Entry 5NME (X-ray diffraction, 2.94 A resolution); this record covers chains A and B of the 5 polymer chains in the assembly.

Chain A:
Molecule: HLA class I histocompatibility antigen, A-2 alpha chain
From: Homo sapiens
UniProtKB: P01892 (1A02_HUMAN); residues 1-276 here correspond to UniProt positions 25-300 (UniProt number = residue number + 24)
Sequence (276 residues; each row starts with the number of its first residue):
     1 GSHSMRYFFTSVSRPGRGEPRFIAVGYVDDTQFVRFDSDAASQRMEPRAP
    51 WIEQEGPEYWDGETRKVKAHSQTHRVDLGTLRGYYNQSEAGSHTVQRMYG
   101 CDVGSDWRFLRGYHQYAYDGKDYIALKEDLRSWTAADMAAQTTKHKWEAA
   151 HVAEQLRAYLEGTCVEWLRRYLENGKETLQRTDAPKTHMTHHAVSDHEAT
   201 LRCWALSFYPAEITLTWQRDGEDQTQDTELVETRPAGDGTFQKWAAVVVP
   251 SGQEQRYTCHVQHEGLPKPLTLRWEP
Cystine bridges: C101-C164, C203-C259

Chain B:
Molecule: Beta-2-microglobulin
From: Homo sapiens
UniProtKB: P61769 (B2MG_HUMAN); residues 1-99 here correspond to UniProt positions 21-119 (UniProt number = residue number + 20)
Sequence (100 residues; row label = number of the first residue in the row; numbering starts at 0):
     0 MIQRTPKIQVYSRHPAENGKSNFLNCYVSGFHPSDIEVDLLKNGERIEKV
    50 EHSDLSFSKDWSFYLLYYTEFTPTEKDEYACRVNHVTLSQPKIVKWDRDM
Cystine bridges: C25-C80
Sequence notes: initiating methionine (0)
UniProt features mapped onto this chain:
  - modified residue: Q2 (Pyrrolidone carboxylic acid)
  - glycosylation: I1 (N-linked (Glc) (glycation) isoleucine), K19 (N-linked (Glc) (glycation) lysine), K41 (N-linked (Glc) (glycation) lysine), K48 (N-linked (Glc) (glycation) lysine), K58 (N-linked (Glc) (glycation) lysine), K91 (N-linked (Glc) (glycation) lysine), K94 (N-linked (Glc) (glycation) lysine)

Chain A / chain B interface:
Pairs across the interface - 51 pairs, chain A then chain B:
  F8(A) - S55(B)
  F8(A) - F56(B)
  F9(A) - F56(B)
  T10(A) - F56(B)
  T10(A) - F62(B)
  V12(A) - S33(B)
  I23(A) - L54(B)
  V25(A) - D53(B)
  V25(A) - L54(B)
  Y27(A) - S55(B)
  Y27(A) - Y63(B)  hydrogen bond
  Q32(A) - D53(B)  hydrogen bond
  R35(A) - D53(B)  salt bridge
  Q87(A) - M0(B)
  H93(A) - M0(B)
  Q96(A) - H31(B)  hydrogen bond
  Q96(A) - F56(B)
  Q96(A) - W60(B)  hydrogen bond (side chain-backbone)
  Q96(A) - F62(B)
  R97(A) - F56(B)
  Q115(A) - W60(B)
  Y116(A) - W60(B)
  A117(A) - W60(B)
  D119(A) - M0(B)
  D119(A) - H31(B)
  G120(A) - I1(B)
  G120(A) - H31(B)
  G120(A) - W60(B)
  D122(A) - W60(B)  hydrogen bond
  R202(A) - D98(B)
  W204(A) - D98(B)
  W204(A) - M99(B)
  V231(A) - Q8(B)
  E232(A) - Q8(B)  hydrogen bond (backbone-side chain)
  R234(A) - Q8(B)  hydrogen bond
  R234(A) - Y10(B)
  R234(A) - M99(B)  hydrogen bond (side chain-backbone)
  P235(A) - Y10(B)  hydrogen bond (backbone-side chain)
  P235(A) - N24(B)
  P235(A) - Y26(B)
  P235(A) - L65(B)  hydrophobic
  A236(A) - R12(B)  hydrogen bond (backbone-side chain)
  A236(A) - N24(B)  hydrogen bond (backbone-side chain)
  G237(A) - R12(B)
  G237(A) - L65(B)
  D238(A) - R12(B)
  D238(A) - H13(B)
  Q242(A) - Y10(B)
  Q242(A) - S11(B)  hydrogen bond (side chain-backbone)
  Q242(A) - R12(B)  hydrogen bond (side chain-backbone)
  W244(A) - M99(B)  hydrogen bond (side chain-backbone)
Interface residues without a listed pair, chain A (37 interface residues in all): R48, S92, T94, M98, K121, L206, T233
Interface residues without a listed pair, chain B (24 interface residues in all): K6, P14, D59

Summary:
Chain A and chain B form an interface of 37 and 24 residues respectively, with 14 hydrogen bonds and 1 salt
bridge. Polar pairs include R35(A)-D53(B), Y27(A)-Y63(B) and Q32(A)-D53(B).
Here chain A is HLA class I histocompatibility antigen, A-2 alpha chain and chain B is Beta-2-microglobulin,
both from Homo sapiens. Entry 5NME (868 TCR in complex with HLA A02 presenting SLYNTVATL) was determined by
X-ray diffraction (same publication as 5NMD, 5NMF, 5NMG, 5NMH and 5NMK).
